9DM0 - chains D and C of the 8 polymer chains in the assembly; structure by electron microscopy, 2.90 A resolution.

# Chain D
Name: Fab light chain
From: Homo sapiens
Notes: antibody fragment or engineered binder
Sequence (108 residues; row label = number of the first residue in the row):
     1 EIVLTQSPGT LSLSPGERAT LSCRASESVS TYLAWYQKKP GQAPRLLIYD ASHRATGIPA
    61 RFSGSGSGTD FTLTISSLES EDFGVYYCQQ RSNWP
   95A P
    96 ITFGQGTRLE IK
Disulfide bonds: Cys23-Cys88

# Chain C
Name: Fab heavy chain
From: Homo sapiens
Notes: antibody fragment or engineered binder
Sequence (122 residues; numbered 1 to 113 plus 9 insertion-coded residues; the number before each row is that of its first residue; a row labelled like 82A-82C holds insertion residues (82A, then the next letters in order)):
     1 QVQLVESGGG VVQPGRSLRL SCAASGFTFR IYAMHWVRQA PGKGLEWVAV IS
   52A N
    53 EGTNKYYADS VKGRFTISRD NSKNTLYLQM
82A-82C NSL
    83 RPEDAAVYYC ARDPSNPP
100A-100E HWGNF
   101 DSWGQGTLVT VSS
Disulfide bonds: Cys22-Cys92
Reported in the primary citation:
  - contacts within the chain: Tyr58-Trp100B (pi stacking)

# Interface between chain D and chain C
Residue-residue contacts - 31 pairs, chain D then chain C:
  Glu1(D) with Asp61(C)
  Ala34(D) with Asn100D(C)
  Tyr36(D) with Asn100D(C); Phe100E(C), hydrogen bond (side chain-backbone); Trp103(C)
  Lys38(D) with Gln39(C); Tyr91(C), hydrogen bond
  Gln42(D) with Tyr91(C)
  Ala43(D) with Gly104(C)
  Pro44(D) with Tyr91(C); Trp103(C)
  Leu46(D) with Phe100E(C); Asp101(C)
  Tyr49(D) with Asn100D(C)
  Tyr87(D) with Gln39(C), hydrogen bond; Gly44(C); Leu45(C)
  Gln89(D) with Asn100D(C); Phe100E(C)
  Arg91(D) with His100A(C), hydrogen bond (side chain-backbone); Trp100B(C), hydrogen bond (side chain-backbone); Gly100C(C)
  Trp94(D) with Trp47(C), hydrophobic; Val50(C), hydrophobic; Trp100B(C), hydrophobic
  Pro95(D) with Trp47(C)
  Pro95A(D) with Trp47(C), hydrophobic; Asp61(C)
  Ile96(D) with Trp47(C)
  Phe98(D) with Leu45(C); Trp47(C)
Also at the interface, not in a pair above, chain D (19 interface residues in all): Arg45, Asp50
Also at the interface, not in a pair above, chain C (21 interface residues in all): His35, Val37, Lys43, Glu46, Tyr58, Tyr59
From the paper, about this interface:
  - residue pairs: Trp94(D)-Trp100B(C) (pi stacking)

# Overview
Chain D and chain C form an interface of 19 and 21 residues respectively; the contacts include 5 hydrogen
bonds. Among the polar pairs are Tyr36(D)-Phe100E(C), Lys38(D)-Tyr91(C) and Tyr87(D)-Gln39(C). The authors
report pi stacking between Trp94(D) and Trp100B(C). The paper reports contacts within the chain involving
Tyr58(C) and Trp100B(C).
Chain D is Fab light chain and chain C is Fab heavy chain, both from Homo sapiens; the structure, Cryo-EM
structure of the SFV009 3G01 Fab in complex with A/California/04/2009, was determined by electron microscopy.
